7NYY - chains B and C of the 8 polymer chains in the assembly; structure by electron microscopy, 6.80 A resolution (low resolution: residue-level contacts below are approximate; hydrogen-bond / salt-bridge calls are withheld).

Chain B:
Molecule: Chromosome partition protein MukB
Organism: Photorhabdus thracensis
Reference sequence: A0A0F7LRY2 (A0A0F7LRY2_9GAMM); residues 1-1482 here = UniProt positions 1-1482
Amino-acid sequence (1482 residues; each row starts with the number of its first residue):
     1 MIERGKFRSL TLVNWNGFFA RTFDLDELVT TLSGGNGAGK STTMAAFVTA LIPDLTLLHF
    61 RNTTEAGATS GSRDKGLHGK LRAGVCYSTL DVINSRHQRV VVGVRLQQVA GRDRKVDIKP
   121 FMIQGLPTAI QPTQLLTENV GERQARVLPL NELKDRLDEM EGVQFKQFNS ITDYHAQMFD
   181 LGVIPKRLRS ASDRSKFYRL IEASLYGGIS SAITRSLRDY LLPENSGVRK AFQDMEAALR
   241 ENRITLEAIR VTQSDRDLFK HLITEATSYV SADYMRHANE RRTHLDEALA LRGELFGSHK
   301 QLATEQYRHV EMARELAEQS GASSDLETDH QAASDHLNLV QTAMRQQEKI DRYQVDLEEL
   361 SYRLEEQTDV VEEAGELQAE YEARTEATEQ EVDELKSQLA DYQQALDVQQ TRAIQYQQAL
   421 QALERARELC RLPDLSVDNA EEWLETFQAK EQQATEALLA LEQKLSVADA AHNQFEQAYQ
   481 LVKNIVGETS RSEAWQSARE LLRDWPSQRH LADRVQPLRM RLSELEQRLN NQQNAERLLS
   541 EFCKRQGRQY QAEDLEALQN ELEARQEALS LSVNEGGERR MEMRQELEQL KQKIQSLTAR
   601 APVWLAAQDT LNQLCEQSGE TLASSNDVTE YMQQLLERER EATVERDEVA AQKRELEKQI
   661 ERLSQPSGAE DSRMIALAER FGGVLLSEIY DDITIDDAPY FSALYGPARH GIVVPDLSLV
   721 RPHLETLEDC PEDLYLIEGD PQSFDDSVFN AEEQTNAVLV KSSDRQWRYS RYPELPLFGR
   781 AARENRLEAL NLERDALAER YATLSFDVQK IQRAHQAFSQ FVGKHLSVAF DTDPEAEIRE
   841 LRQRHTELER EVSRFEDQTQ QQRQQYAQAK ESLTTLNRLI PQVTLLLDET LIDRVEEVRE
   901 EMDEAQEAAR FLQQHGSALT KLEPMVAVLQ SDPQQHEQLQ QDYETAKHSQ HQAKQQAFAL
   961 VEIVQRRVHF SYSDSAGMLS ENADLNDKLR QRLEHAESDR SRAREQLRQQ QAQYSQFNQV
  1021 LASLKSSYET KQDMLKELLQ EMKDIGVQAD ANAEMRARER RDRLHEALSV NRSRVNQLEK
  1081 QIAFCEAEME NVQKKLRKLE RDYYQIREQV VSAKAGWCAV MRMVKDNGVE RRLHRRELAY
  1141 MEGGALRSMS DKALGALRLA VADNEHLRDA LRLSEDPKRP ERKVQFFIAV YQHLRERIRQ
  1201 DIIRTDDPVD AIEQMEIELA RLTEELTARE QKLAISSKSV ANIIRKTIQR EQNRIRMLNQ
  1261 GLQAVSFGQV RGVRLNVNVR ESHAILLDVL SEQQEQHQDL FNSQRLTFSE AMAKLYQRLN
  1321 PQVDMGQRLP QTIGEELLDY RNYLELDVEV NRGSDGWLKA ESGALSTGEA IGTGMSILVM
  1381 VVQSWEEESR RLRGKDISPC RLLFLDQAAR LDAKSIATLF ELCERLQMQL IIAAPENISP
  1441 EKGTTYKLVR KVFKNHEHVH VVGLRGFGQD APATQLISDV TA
Not modelled in the structure: 1, 1469-1482
Sequence notes: engineered mutation Gln-1407 (Glu in A0A0F7LRY2)
Small-molecule neighbours: 4'-phosphopantetheine (PNS): Arg-839, Gln-843, Thr-846
Reported in the primary citation:
  - mutagenesis - E1407Q: decreased catalytic activity (citing earlier work)
  - mutagenesis - S1366R, D1406A: abolished growth

Chain C:
Molecule: Chromosome partition protein MukF
Organism: Photorhabdus thracensis
Reference sequence: A0A0F7LMQ4 (A0A0F7LMQ4_9GAMM); residues 1-440 here = UniProt positions 1-440
Amino-acid sequence (440 residues; row label = number of the first residue in the row):
     1 MSEYSQTVPE LVSWARKNDF SISLPVERLA FLMAIAVLNS ERLDGEMSEG ELIDAFREVC
    61 KGFEQTAESV AVRANNAIND MVRQKLLNRF TSELADGNAI YRLTPLGISI SDYYIRQREF
   121 STLRLSMQLS IVANELHRAA EAAEEGGDEF HWHRNVFAPL KYSVAEIFDS IDMSQRLMDE
   181 QQNFVKEDIA ALLNQDWQAA IANCEQLLSE TSGTLRELQD TLEAAGDKLQ ANLLRIQDAN
   241 MGSGGSELVD KLVFDLQSKL DRIISWGQQA IDLWIGYDRH VHKFIRTAID MDKNRIFSQR
   301 LRQSVQHYFD NPWTLTVANA ERLLDMRDEE LALRNEEVTG ELPLELEYEE FSEINDQLAA
   361 MIEKALLVYQ QEQRPLDLGA VLRDYLAQHP LPRHFDVARI LVDQAVRLGV AEADFSGLPA
   421 EWLAINDYGA KVQAHVIDTY
Not modelled in the structure: 1-9, 23-118

Interface between chain B and chain C:
Pairs across the interface (71; chain B residue first):
  Asn-14(B) / Val-338(C)
  Phe-19(B) / Thr-339(C)
  Phe-19(B) / Gly-340(C)
  Ala-20(B) / Leu-342(C)
  Ala-20(B) / Pro-343(C)
  Arg-21(B) / Pro-343(C)
  Ala-83(B) / Arg-334(C)
  Ala-83(B) / Val-338(C)
  Gly-84(B) / Arg-334(C)
  Gly-84(B) / Asn-335(C)
  Val-85(B) / Asn-335(C)
  Gln-107(B) / Leu-333(C)
  Gln-107(B) / Arg-334(C)
  Gln-107(B) / Asn-335(C)
  Gln-108(B) / Leu-333(C)
  Gln-108(B) / Arg-334(C)
  Val-109(B) / Leu-333(C)
  Val-109(B) / Arg-334(C)
  Ala-110(B) / Ala-332(C)
  Ala-110(B) / Arg-334(C)
  Thr-133(B) / Leu-342(C)
  Gln-134(B) / Leu-342(C)
  Thr-137(B) / Leu-342(C)
  Arg-143(B) / Glu-341(C)
  Arg-143(B) / Leu-342(C)
  Arg-143(B) / Leu-344(C)
  Gln-144(B) / Thr-339(C)
  Gln-144(B) / Gly-340(C)
  Gln-144(B) / Glu-341(C)
  Ala-145(B) / Thr-339(C)
  Ala-145(B) / Gly-340(C)
  Arg-146(B) / Val-338(C)
  Arg-146(B) / Thr-339(C)
  Val-147(B) / Val-338(C)
  Asn-1253(B) / Gln-230(C)
  Asn-1253(B) / Leu-234(C)
  Asn-1253(B) / Gln-257(C)
  Asn-1253(B) / Asp-261(C)
  Met-1257(B) / Phe-254(C)
  Met-1257(B) / Gln-257(C)
  Met-1257(B) / Ser-258(C)
  Gln-1260(B) / Gln-237(C)
  Gln-1260(B) / Asp-250(C)
  Arg-1391(B) / Glu-10(C)
  Arg-1391(B) / Leu-11(C)
  Asn-1437(B) / Phe-351(C)
  Pro-1440(B) / Phe-351(C)
  Thr-1445(B) / Phe-351(C)
  Tyr-1446(B) / Leu-346(C)
  Lys-1447(B) / Ser-352(C)
  His-1458(B) / Glu-341(C)
  Val-1461(B) / Leu-346(C)
  Val-1462(B) / Leu-346(C)
  Val-1462(B) / Glu-347(C)
  Gly-1463(B) / Leu-346(C)
  Gly-1463(B) / Glu-347(C)
  Gly-1463(B) / Tyr-348(C)
  Gly-1463(B) / Glu-349(C)
  Leu-1464(B) / Tyr-348(C)
  Leu-1464(B) / Glu-349(C)
  Leu-1464(B) / Phe-351(C)
  Arg-1465(B) / Tyr-348(C)
  Arg-1465(B) / Glu-349(C)
  Arg-1465(B) / Glu-350(C)
  Arg-1465(B) / Phe-351(C)
  Gly-1466(B) / Phe-351(C)
  Phe-1467(B) / Glu-350(C)
  Phe-1467(B) / Phe-351(C)
  Gly-1468(B) / Glu-350(C)
  Gly-1468(B) / Gln-357(C)
  Gly-1468(B) / Ala-360(C)
Also at the interface, not in a pair above, chain B (43 interface residues in all): His-78, Arg-105, Asp-117, Lys-119, Leu-1258, His-1460
Also at the interface, not in a pair above, chain C (36 interface residues in all): Val-12, Val-253, Asp-255, Leu-331, Glu-337, Asp-356

Summary:
Chain B and chain C form an interface of 43 and 36 residues respectively. Ligands of chain B:
4'-phosphopantetheine. The paper reports that S1366R and D1406A of chain B abolish growth; E1407Q of chain B
reduces catalytic activity.
Here chain B is Chromosome partition protein MukB and chain C is Chromosome partition protein MukF, both from
Photorhabdus thracensis. Entry 7NYY (Cryo-EM structure of the MukBEF monomer) was determined by electron
microscopy (same publication as 7NYW, 7NYX, 7NYZ, 7NZ0, 7NZ2, 7NZ3 and 7NZ4).
